PDB entry 5IJ0 | electron microscopy, 3.80 A resolution | chains A and B

# Chain A
Protein: Tubulin alpha-1B chain
Source organism: Homo sapiens
UniProt: P68363 (TBA1B_HUMAN); residue numbers follow UniProt; this construct covers 1-437
Sequence (437 residues; numbered 1 to 437; the number before each row is that of its first residue):
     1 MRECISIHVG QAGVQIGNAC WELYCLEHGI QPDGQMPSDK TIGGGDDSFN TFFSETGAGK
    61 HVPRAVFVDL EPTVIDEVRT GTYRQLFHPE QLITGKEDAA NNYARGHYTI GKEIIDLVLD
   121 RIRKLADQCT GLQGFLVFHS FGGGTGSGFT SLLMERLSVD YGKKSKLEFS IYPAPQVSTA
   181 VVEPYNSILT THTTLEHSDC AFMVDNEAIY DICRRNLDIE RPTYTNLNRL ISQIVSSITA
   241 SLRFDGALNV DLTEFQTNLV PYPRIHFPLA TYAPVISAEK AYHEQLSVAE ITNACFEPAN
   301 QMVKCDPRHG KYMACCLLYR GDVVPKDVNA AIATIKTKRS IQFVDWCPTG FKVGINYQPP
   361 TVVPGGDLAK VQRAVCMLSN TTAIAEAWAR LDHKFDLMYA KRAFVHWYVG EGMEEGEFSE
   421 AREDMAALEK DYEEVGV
Unresolved in the structure: 38-44
Bound ions: Mg2+: Glu-71 (together with GTP)
Small-molecule neighbours: GTP (guanosine-5'-triphosphate): Gly-10, Gln-11, Ala-12, Gln-15, Glu-71, Asp-98, Ala-99, Ala-100, Asn-101, Ser-140, Gly-143, Gly-144, Thr-145, Ile-171, Thr-179, Glu-183, Asn-206, Tyr-224, Asn-228
Curated features (UniProtKB/Swiss-Prot):
  - motif: Met-1 to Cys-4 (MREC motif)
  - active site: Glu-254
  - binding site (GTP): Gly-10, Gln-11, Ala-12, Gln-15, Glu-71, Ala-99, Ser-140, Gly-143, Gly-144, Thr-145, Gly-146, Thr-179, Glu-183, Asn-206, Tyr-224, Asn-228, Leu-252
  - binding site (Mg(2+)): Glu-71
  - modified residue: Lys-40 (N6,N6,N6-trimethyllysine), Ser-48 (Phosphoserine), Ser-232 (Phosphoserine), Tyr-282 (3'-nitrotyrosine), Arg-339 (Omega-N-methylarginine)
  - cross-link (Glycyl lysine isopeptide (Lys-Gly)): Lys-326 (interchain with G-Cter in ubiquitin), Lys-370 (interchain with G-Cter in ubiquitin)
  - mutagenesis: Glu-254 (E254A: Abolished GTPase activity; microtubules have an expanded lattice with a negative twist and display high binding to microtubule-end binding proteins such as MAPRE3 ...)

# Chain B
Protein: Tubulin beta-3 chain
Source organism: Homo sapiens
UniProt: Q13509 (TBB3_HUMAN); residues 1-426 here = UniProt positions 1-426
Sequence (426 residues; each row starts with the number of its first residue):
     1 MREIVHIQAG QCGNQIGAKF WEVISDEHGI DPSGNYVGDS DLQLERISVY YNEASSHKYV
    61 PRAILVDLEP GTMDSVRSGA FGHLFRPDNF IFGQSGAGNN WAKGHYTEGA ELVDSVLDVV
   121 RKECENCDCL QGFQLTHSLG GGTGSGMGTL LISKVREEYP DRIMNTFSVV PSPKVSDTVV
   181 EPYNATLSIH QLVENTDETY CIDNEALYDI CFRTLKLATP TYGDLNHLVS ATMSGVTTSL
   241 RFPGQLNADL RKLAVNMVPF PRLHFFMPGF APLTARGSQQ YRALTVPELT QQMFDAKNMM
   301 AACDPRHGRY LTVATVFRGR MSMKEVDEQM LAIQSKNSSY FVEWIPNNVK VAVCDIPPRG
   361 LKMSSTFIGN STAIQELFKR ISEQFTAMFR RKAFLHWYTG EGMDEMEFTE AESNMNDLVS
   421 EYQQYQ
Small-molecule neighbours: GDP (guanosine-5'-diphosphate): Gln-11, Cys-12, Gln-15, Ile-16, Gly-98, Asn-99, Ser-138, Gly-141, Gly-142, Thr-143, Gly-144, Val-169, Asp-177, Glu-181, Asn-204, Tyr-222, Asn-226
Curated features (UniProtKB/Swiss-Prot):
  - motif: Met-1 to Ile-4 (MREI motif)
  - binding site (GDP): Gly-10, Gln-11, Cys-12, Gln-15, Asn-99, Ser-138, Gly-142, Thr-143, Gly-144, Asp-177, Asn-204, Tyr-222, Asn-226
  - binding site (GTP): Gln-11, Glu-69, Ser-138, Gly-142, Thr-143, Gly-144, Asn-204, Asn-226
  - binding site (Mg(2+)): Glu-69
  - modified residue: Ser-172 (Phosphoserine)
  - natural variant: Arg-62 (R62Q: In CFEOM3A), Thr-178 (T178M: In CDCBM1), Glu-205 (E205K: In CDCBM1), Arg-262 (R262C: In CFEOM3A; R262H: In CFEOM3A), Ala-302 (A302T: In CFEOM3A; A302V: In CDCBM1), Met-323 (M323V: In CDCBM1), Arg-380 (R380C: In CFEOM3A), Glu-410 (E410K: In CFEOM3A), Asp-417 (D417H: In CFEOM3A; D417N: In CFEOM3A)
From the paper describing this entry:
  - disease-associated variants - R262H, D417H (citing earlier work)
  - mutagenesis - R262H (2-fold), D417H (2-fold): decreased binding to PRC1-SC
  - mutagenesis - R262H (9-fold), D417H (8-fold): decreased binding to kinesin-1DeltaC
  - mutagenesis - R262H (5-10 fold), D417H (5-10 fold): decreased binding to MAPs
  - mutagenesis - D417H: decreased binding to colchicine
  - mutagenesis - D417H: unchanged binding to EB proteins
  - mutagenesis - D417H (3-fold): decreased binding to TOG1/2 domain

# Interface between chain A and chain B
Residue-residue contacts - 65 pairs, chain A then chain B:
  Gln-11(A) / Gly-244(B)  hydrogen bond (side chain-backbone)
  Gln-11(A) / Gln-245(B)
  Gln-11(A) / Leu-246(B)  hydrogen bond (side chain-backbone)
  Gln-11(A) / Asn-247(B)  hydrogen bond
  Glu-71(A) / Arg-2(B)  salt bridge
  Thr-73(A) / Arg-46(B)  hydrogen bond (backbone-side chain)
  Asp-76(A) / Arg-46(B)
  Lys-96(A) / Met-1(B)
  Lys-96(A) / Arg-2(B)
  Lys-96(A) / Cys-129(B)
  Glu-97(A) / Gln-131(B)
  Glu-97(A) / Arg-251(B)  salt bridge
  Asp-98(A) / Asp-249(B)
  Asp-98(A) / Arg-251(B)  salt bridge
  Asp-98(A) / Lys-252(B)
  Ala-100(A) / Arg-251(B)
  Ala-100(A) / Lys-252(B)
  Ala-100(A) / Val-255(B)
  Asn-101(A) / Lys-252(B)
  Asn-101(A) / Asn-256(B)
  Arg-105(A) / Arg-251(B)
  Gln-176(A) / Leu-331(B)
  Gln-176(A) / Asn-347(B)  hydrogen bond (backbone-side chain)
  Val-177(A) / Asp-327(B)
  Ser-178(A) / Asn-347(B)
  Ser-178(A) / Val-349(B)
  Thr-179(A) / Leu-246(B)
  Thr-179(A) / Lys-350(B)
  Thr-179(A) / Val-351(B)  hydrogen bond (backbone-backbone)
  Val-181(A) / Asn-256(B)
  Val-181(A) / Asn-347(B)
  Val-181(A) / Asn-348(B)
  Val-182(A) / Asn-256(B)
  Tyr-210(A) / Met-323(B)
  Tyr-210(A) / Lys-324(B)
  Tyr-210(A) / Asp-327(B)  hydrogen bond
  Arg-221(A) / Ser-322(B)  hydrogen bond (backbone-side chain)
  Arg-221(A) / Lys-324(B)
  Arg-221(A) / Glu-325(B)  salt bridge
  Pro-222(A) / Ser-322(B)  hydrogen bond (backbone-side chain)
  Pro-222(A) / Met-323(B)  hydrogen bond (backbone-backbone)
  Pro-222(A) / Lys-324(B)
  Thr-223(A) / Met-321(B)
  Tyr-224(A) / Gln-245(B)
  Tyr-224(A) / Leu-246(B)
  Tyr-224(A) / Met-323(B)
  Lys-394(A) / Asn-347(B)  hydrogen bond
  Met-398(A) / Trp-344(B)
  Met-398(A) / Pro-346(B)
  Lys-401(A) / Phe-260(B)
  Lys-401(A) / Trp-344(B)
  Arg-402(A) / Phe-260(B)
  Ala-403(A) / Pro-259(B)
  Phe-404(A) / Val-255(B)
  Phe-404(A) / Asn-256(B)
  Phe-404(A) / Val-258(B)
  Phe-404(A) / Pro-259(B)  hydrogen bond (backbone-backbone)
  Phe-404(A) / Thr-312(B)
  His-406(A) / Val-258(B)
  His-406(A) / Pro-259(B)
  His-406(A) / Phe-260(B)
  His-406(A) / Pro-261(B)
  Trp-407(A) / Ala-254(B)
  Trp-407(A) / Val-255(B)
  Trp-407(A) / Val-258(B)  hydrogen bond (side chain-backbone)
Also at the interface, not in a pair above, chain A (37 interface residues in all): Gln-15, Pro-72, Glu-77, Ala-99, Pro-175, Ala-180, Asp-211, Leu-397
Also at the interface, not in a pair above, chain B (39 interface residues in all): Glu-45, Arg-162, Pro-243, Glu-343, Ile-345

# In short
37 residues of chain A and 39 residues of chain B are in contact; the contacts include 13 hydrogen bonds and 4
salt bridges. Among the polar pairs are Glu-71(A)/Arg-2(B), Glu-97(A)/Arg-251(B) and Asp-98(A)/Arg-251(B). The
paper reports that R262H and D417H of chain B reduce binding to PRC1-SC; R262H and D417H of chain B reduce
binding to kinesin-1DeltaC.
Here chain A is Tubulin alpha-1B chain and chain B is Tubulin beta-3 chain, both from Homo sapiens. Entry 5IJ0
(Cryo EM density of microtubule assembled from human TUBB3) was determined by electron microscopy together
with 5IJ9 from the same study.
